8HQC - chains B and H of the 6 polymer chains in the assembly; structure by electron microscopy, 3.89 A resolution.

== Chain B ==
Name: Guanine nucleotide-binding protein G(o) subunit alpha
Organism: Homo sapiens
Reference sequence: P09471 (GNAO_HUMAN); numbering as in UniProt; present here: 4-55, 182-230, 241-354
Amino-acid sequence (240 residues; numbered -11 to 354; 126 numbers in that range are skipped by the numbering (no residue carries them; nothing is unmodelled there); the number before each row is that of its first residue; numbers below 1 keep their minus sign (Met-11 is residue -11)):
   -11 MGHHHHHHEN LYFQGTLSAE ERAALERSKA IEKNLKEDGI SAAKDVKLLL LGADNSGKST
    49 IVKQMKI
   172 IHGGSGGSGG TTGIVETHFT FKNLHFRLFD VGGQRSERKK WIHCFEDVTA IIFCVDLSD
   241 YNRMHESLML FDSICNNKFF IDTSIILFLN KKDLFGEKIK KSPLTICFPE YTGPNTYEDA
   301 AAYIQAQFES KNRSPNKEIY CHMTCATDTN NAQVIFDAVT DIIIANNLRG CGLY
Not modelled in the structure: -11 to 4, 172-181, 241-243
Construct notes: initiating methionine (-11); expression tag (-10 to 3); engineered mutation Asp42 (Gly in P09471), Asn43 (Glu in P09471), Asp227 (Ala in P09471), Asp230 (Gly in P09471), Ala332 (Ile in P09471), Ile335 (Val in P09471); linker (174-181)

== Chain H ==
Name: Antibody fragment
Organism: Mus musculus
Notes: antibody fragment or engineered binder
Amino-acid sequence (256 residues; numbered 1 to 256; the number before each row is that of its first residue):
     1 DVQLVESGGG LVQPGGSRKL SCSASGFAFS SFGMHWVRQA PEKGLEWVAY ISSGSGTIYY
    61 ADTVKGRFTI SRDDPKNTLF LQMTSLRSED TAMYYCVRSI YYYGSSPFDF WGQGTTLTVS
   121 SGGGGSGGGG SGGGGSDIVM TQATSSVPVT PGESVSISCR SSKSLLHSNG NTYLYWFLQR
   181 PGQSPQLLIY RMSNLASGVP DRFSGSGSGT AFTLTISRLE AEDVGVYYCM QHLEYPLTFG
   241 AGTKLELKGS LEVLFQ
Not modelled in the structure: 123-135, 236-237, 248-256
Disulfides: Cys22-Cys96, Cys159-Cys229

== How chain B and chain H interact ==
Contacting residue pairs - 11 pairs, chain B then chain H:
  Leu5(B) with His167(H)
  Ala7(B) with His167(H); Tyr173(H)
  Glu8(B) with His232(H); Leu233(H)
  Ala11(B) with Tyr101(H), hydrophobic
  Ala12(B) with Tyr101(H)
  Glu14(B) with Ser52(H), hydrogen bond; Ser53(H)
  Arg15(B) with Ile100(H); Tyr101(H)
Also at the interface, not in a pair above, chain B (8 interface residues in all): Ser6
Also at the interface, not in a pair above, chain H (11 interface residues in all): Tyr50, Tyr102, Asn169

== In short ==
The interface between chain B and chain H involves 8 residues on one side and 11 on the other; the contacts
include 1 hydrogen bond. The hydrogen-bonded pair is Glu14(B)-Ser52(H).
Here chain B is Guanine nucleotide-binding protein G(o) subunit alpha (Homo sapiens) and chain H is Antibody
fragment (Mus musculus). Entry 8HQC (Structure of a GPCR-G protein in complex with a natural peptide agonist)
was determined by electron microscopy (same publication as 8HPT, 8I95, 8I97, 8I9A, 8I9L, 8I9S and 3 further
entries).
